Entry 4TVX (X-ray diffraction, 3.24 A resolution); this record covers chains N and X of the 12 polymer chains in the assembly.

# Chain N
Name: CRISPR system Cascade subunit CasC
From: Escherichia coli
UniProt: Q46899 (CASC_ECOLI); numbering as in UniProt (aligned over 1-363)
Chain sequence (363 residues; each row starts with the number of its first residue):
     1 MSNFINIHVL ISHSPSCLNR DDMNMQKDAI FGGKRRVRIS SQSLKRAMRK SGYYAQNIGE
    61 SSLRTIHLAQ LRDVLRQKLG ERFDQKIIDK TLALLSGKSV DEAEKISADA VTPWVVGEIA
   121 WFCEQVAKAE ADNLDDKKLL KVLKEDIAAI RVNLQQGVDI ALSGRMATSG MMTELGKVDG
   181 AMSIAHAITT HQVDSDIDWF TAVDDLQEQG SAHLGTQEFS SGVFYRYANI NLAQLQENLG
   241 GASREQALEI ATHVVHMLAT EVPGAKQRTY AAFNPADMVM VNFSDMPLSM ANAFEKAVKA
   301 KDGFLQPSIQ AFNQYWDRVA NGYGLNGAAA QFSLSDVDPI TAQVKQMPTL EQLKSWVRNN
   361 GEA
Disordered / not traced: 1, 103, 214-215, 363

# Chain X
Molecule: Escherichia coli strain ECOR44 cluster 1 CRISPR region
From: Escherichia coli
Sequence (61 nucleotides; numbered 1 to 61; the number before each row is that of its first residue):
     1 AUAAACCGAC GGUAUUGUUC AGAUCCUGGC UUGCCAACAG GAGUUCCCCG CGCCAGCGGG
    61 X
Disordered / not traced: 54
Modified residues: 23G (guanosine-5'-phosphate-2',3'-cyclic phosphate) at position 61
Differences from the reference sequence: conflict A42 (C454 in 50811866), C53 (U443 in 50811866)

# Chain N / chain X interface
Contacting residue pairs (24):
  Asn19(N) - C38(X)  hydrogen bond to the sugar
  Asn19(N) - A39(X)  hydrogen bond to the phosphate
  Asn19(N) - G40(X)  phosphate contact
  Arg20(N) - A39(X)  sugar contact
  Arg20(N) - G40(X)  phosphate contact
  Asp21(N) - A39(X)  sugar contact
  Asp22(N) - A39(X)  base contact
  Asn24(N) - A39(X)  sugar contact
  Asn24(N) - G40(X)  base contact
  Lys27(N) - A39(X)  salt bridge to the phosphate
  Ser40(N) - C38(X)  phosphate contact
  Ser40(N) - A39(X)  hydrogen bond to the phosphate
  Gln42(N) - A37(X)  sugar contact
  Gln42(N) - C38(X)  phosphate contact
  Gln42(N) - A39(X)  hydrogen bond to the phosphate
  Ser43(N) - C38(X)  hydrogen bond to the sugar
  Lys45(N) - A37(X)  salt bridge to the phosphate
  Arg46(N) - C38(X)  salt bridge to the phosphate
  Arg49(N) - C38(X)  salt bridge to the phosphate
  Ser163(N) - A36(X)  sugar contact
  Ser163(N) - A37(X)  phosphate contact
  Gly164(N) - A36(X)  sugar contact
  Met166(N) - C35(X)  base contact
  Met166(N) - A36(X)  base contact
Other interface residues (no listed pair), chain N (16 interface residues in all): Arg165

# Summary
16 residues of chain N and 6 residues of chain X are in contact, with 5 hydrogen bonds and 4 salt bridges.
Among the polar pairs are Asn19(N)-C38(X), Ser43(N)-C38(X) and Asn19(N)-A39(X).
Here chain N is CRISPR system Cascade subunit CasC and chain X is Escherichia coli strain ECOR44 cluster 1
CRISPR region, both from Escherichia coli. Entry 4TVX (Crystal structure of the E. coli CRISPR RNA-guided
surveillance complex, Cascade) was determined by X-ray diffraction.
